Entry 8S3A (X-ray diffraction, 1.85 A resolution); this record covers chains C and E of the 6 polymer chains in the assembly.

Chain C (and E):
Name: Glutamate dehydrogenase
Organism: Medicago truncatula
Notes: chain E of this document is another copy of the same molecule, construct and numbering; everything in this record applies to it too
UniProtKB: G7JYL4 (G7JYL4_MEDTR); residues 1-411 here = UniProt positions 1-411
Sequence (414 residues; row label = number of the first residue in the row; numbers below 1 keep their minus sign (Ser-2 is residue -2)):
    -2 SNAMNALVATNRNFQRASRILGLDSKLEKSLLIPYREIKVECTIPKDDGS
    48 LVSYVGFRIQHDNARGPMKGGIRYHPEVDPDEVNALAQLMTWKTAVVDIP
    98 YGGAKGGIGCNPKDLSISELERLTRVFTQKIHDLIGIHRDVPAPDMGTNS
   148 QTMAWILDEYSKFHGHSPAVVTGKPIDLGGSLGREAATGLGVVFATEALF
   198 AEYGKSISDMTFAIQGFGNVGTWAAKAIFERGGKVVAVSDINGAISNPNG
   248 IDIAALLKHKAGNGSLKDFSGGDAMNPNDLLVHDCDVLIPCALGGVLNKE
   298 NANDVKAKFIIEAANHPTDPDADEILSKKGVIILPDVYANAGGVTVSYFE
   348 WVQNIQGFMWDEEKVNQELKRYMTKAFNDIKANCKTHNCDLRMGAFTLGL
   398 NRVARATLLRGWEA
Not modelled in the structure: -2 to 1 (chain E: -2 to -1)
Sequence notes: expression tag (-2 to 0)
Bound ions: Na+ site 1: Ser27, Ile30 (shared with 1 residue of chain D); Na+ site 2: Glu38 (shared with 2 residues of chain D); Na+ site 3: Asp44 (shared with Asp44(E) of chain E)
Small-molecule neighbours: NAD (nicotinamide-adenine-dinucleotide): Lys90, Thr185, Gln212, Gly213, Phe214, Gly215, Asn216, Val217, Gly218, Ser236, Asp237, Ile238, Cys288, Ala289, Leu290, Ala310, Ala311, Asn312, Asn337

How chain C and chain E interact:
Contacting residue pairs (7; chain C residue first):
  Gln126(C) - Lys159(E)  hydrogen bond
  His129(C) - Lys159(E)
  Lys159(C) - Gln126(E)  hydrogen bond
  Lys159(C) - His129(E)
  Lys159(C) - Phe160(E)
  Phe160(C) - Lys159(E)
  Phe160(C) - Phe160(E)  hydrophobic
Other interface residues (no listed pair), chain C (5 interface residues in all): Glu156

Summary:
Chain C and chain E form an interface of 5 and 4 residues respectively, with 2 hydrogen bonds. Its one
hydrogen-bonded contact is Gln126(C)-Lys159(E). Bound to chain C: NAD. The Na+ site 1 is built by Ser27(C) and
Ile30(C).
Both chains are Glutamate dehydrogenase (Medicago truncatula). Entry 8S3A (Crystal structure of Medicago
truncatula glutamate dehydrogenase 2 in complex with 2,6-pyridinedicarboxylic acid and NAD) was determined by
X-ray diffraction, deposited together with 8S38, 8S39, 8S3B, 8S3C and 8S3D.
